Entry 7SGD (electron microscopy, 3.97 A resolution); this record covers chains A and c of the 6 polymer chains in the assembly.

# Chain A (and c)
Molecule: Josiah GPCysR4 I53-50A
From: Lassa mammarenavirus
Notes: chain c of this document is another copy of the same molecule, construct and numbering; everything in this record applies to it too
UniProt: Q6GWS0 (Q6GWS0_9VIRU); residues 1-423 carry their UniProt numbers (423 of 665 residues fall inside the UniProt entry; the rest is not from it)
Amino-acid sequence (665 residues; numbered 1 to 665; the number before each row is that of its first residue):
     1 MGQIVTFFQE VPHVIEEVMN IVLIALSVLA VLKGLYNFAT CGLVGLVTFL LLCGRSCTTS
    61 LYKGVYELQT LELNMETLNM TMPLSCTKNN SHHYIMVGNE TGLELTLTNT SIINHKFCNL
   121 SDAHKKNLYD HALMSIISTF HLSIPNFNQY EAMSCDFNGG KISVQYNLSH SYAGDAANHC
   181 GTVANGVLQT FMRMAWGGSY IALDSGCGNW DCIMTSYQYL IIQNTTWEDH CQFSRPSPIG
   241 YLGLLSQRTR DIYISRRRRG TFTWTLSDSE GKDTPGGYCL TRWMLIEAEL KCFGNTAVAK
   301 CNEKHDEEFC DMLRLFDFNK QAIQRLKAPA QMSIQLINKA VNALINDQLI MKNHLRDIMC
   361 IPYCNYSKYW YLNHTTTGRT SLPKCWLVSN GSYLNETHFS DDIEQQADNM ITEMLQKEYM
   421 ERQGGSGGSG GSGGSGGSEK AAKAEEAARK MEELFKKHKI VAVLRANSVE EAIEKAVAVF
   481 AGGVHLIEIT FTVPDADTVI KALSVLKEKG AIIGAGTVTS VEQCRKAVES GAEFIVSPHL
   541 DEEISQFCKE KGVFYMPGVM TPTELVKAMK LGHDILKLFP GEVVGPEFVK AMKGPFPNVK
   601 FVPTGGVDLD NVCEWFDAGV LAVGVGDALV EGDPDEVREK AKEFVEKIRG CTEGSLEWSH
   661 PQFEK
Not modelled in the structure: 1-59, 147-149, 172-177, 201-205, 248-665 (chain c: 1-259, 424-665)
Cystine bridges: C86-C231, C118-C155, C180-C212
Covalently attached groups: glycan linked to N79; N-acetylglucosamine (NAG) linked to N89, N99, N109, N119, N167, N224
Construct notes: conflict C207 (Arg in Q6GWS0), R258 (Leu in Q6GWS0), R259 (Leu in Q6GWS0), P329 (Glu in Q6GWS0), C360 (Gly in Q6GWS0)
From the paper describing this entry:
  - post-translational modification sites: N79, N89, N99, N119, N224, N365, N373
  - conformationally variable residues (loop rearrangement): N114 to L128

# Chain A / chain c interface
Contacting residue pairs (9; chain A residue first):
  R193(A) - K339(c)
  G206(A) - K327(c)  hydrogen bond (backbone-side chain)
  N209(A) - L326(c)
  N209(A) - A328(c)
  W210(A) - Q335(c)
  W210(A) - L336(c)
  W210(A) - K339(c)
  D211(A) - S333(c)  hydrogen bond
  D211(A) - Q335(c)
Interface residues without a listed pair, chain A (8 interface residues in all): C207, G208, C212

# In short
The interface between chain A and chain c involves 8 residues on one side and 7 on the other; the contacts
include 2 hydrogen bonds. Polar contacts include G206(A)-K327(c) and D211(A)-S333(c). From the paper:
modification sites N79(A), N89(A) and N99(A) among others; conformational variability at N114(A).
Both chains are Josiah GPCysR4 I53-50A (Lassa mammarenavirus). Entry 7SGD (Lassa virus glycoprotein
construct(Josiah GPCysR4) recovered from GPC-I53-50 nanoparticle by localized reconstruction) was determined
by electron microscopy, deposited together with 7SGE and 7SGF.
